Entry 6W6G (electron microscopy, 3.10 A resolution); this record covers chains B and N of the 7 polymer chains in the assembly.

Chain B:
Protein: Chaperone protein ClpB
From: Mycobacterium tuberculosis
UniProtKB: P9WPD0 (CLPB_MYCTO); numbering as in UniProt (aligned over 1-848)
Amino-acid sequence (848 residues; row label = number of the first residue in the row):
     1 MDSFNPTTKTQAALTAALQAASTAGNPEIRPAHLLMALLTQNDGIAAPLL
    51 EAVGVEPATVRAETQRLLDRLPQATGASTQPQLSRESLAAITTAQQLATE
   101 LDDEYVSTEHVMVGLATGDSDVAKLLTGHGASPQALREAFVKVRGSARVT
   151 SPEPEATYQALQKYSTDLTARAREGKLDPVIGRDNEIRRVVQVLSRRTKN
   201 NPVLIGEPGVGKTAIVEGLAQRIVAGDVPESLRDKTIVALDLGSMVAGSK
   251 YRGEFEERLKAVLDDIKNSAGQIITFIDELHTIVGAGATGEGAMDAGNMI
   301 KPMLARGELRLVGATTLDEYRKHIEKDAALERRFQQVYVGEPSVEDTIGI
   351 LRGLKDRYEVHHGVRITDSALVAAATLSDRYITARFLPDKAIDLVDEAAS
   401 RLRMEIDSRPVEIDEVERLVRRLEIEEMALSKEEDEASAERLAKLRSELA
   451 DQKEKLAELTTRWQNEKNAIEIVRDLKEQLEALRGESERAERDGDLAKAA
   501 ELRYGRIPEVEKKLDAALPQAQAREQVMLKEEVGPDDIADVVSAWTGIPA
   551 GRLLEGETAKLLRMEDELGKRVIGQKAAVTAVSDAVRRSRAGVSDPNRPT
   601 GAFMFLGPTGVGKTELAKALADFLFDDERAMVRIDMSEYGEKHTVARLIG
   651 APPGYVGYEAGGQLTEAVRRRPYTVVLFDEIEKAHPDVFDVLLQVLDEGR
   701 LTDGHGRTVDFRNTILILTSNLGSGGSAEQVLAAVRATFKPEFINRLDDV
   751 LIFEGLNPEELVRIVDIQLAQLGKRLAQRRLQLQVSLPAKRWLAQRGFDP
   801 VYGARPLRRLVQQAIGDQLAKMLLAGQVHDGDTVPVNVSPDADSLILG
Unresolved in the structure: 1-158, 289-294, 470-529, 846-848
Small-molecule neighbours:
  - ATP-gamma-S (AGS; phosphothiophosphoric acid-adenylate ester), molecule 1: P179, V180, I181, R183, P208, G209, V210, G211, K212, T213, A214, I350, L354, P388, D389, I392
  - ATP-gamma-S (AGS), molecule 2: A329, R332, R333
  - ATP-gamma-S (AGS), molecule 3: R571, V572, I573, P608, T609, G610, V611, G612, K613, T614, E615, E680, N721, L756, I764, Q768, A804, R805, R808
Swiss-Prot annotation at these positions:
  - binding site (ATP): G206 to T213, G607 to T614
What the authors report for this chain:
  - mutagenesis - L18R, S22R, L88R, T92R: unchanged catalytic activity (ATP hydrolysis)
  - mutagenesis - R365A, D368R, E434K, E436R: unchanged catalytic activity (ClpB ATPase activity)
  - mutagenesis - R422A: abolished catalytic activity on refold a protein substrate
  - mutagenesis - L18R, L88R, R365A, D368R, E436R, L496A, Y504A: abolished catalytic activity
  - mutagenesis - E434K: decreased catalytic activity on aggregated luciferase reactivation
  - mutagenesis - Q11R, T15R: abolished expression
  - mutagenesis - S22R, T92R: decreased catalytic activity on aggregate luciferase reactivation
  - mutagenesis - R503A: unchanged catalytic activity

Chain N:
Protein: Substrate
From: Mycobacterium tuberculosis
Amino-acid sequence (33 residues; row label = number of the first residue in the row; X marks 33 residues of unknown identity (built as UNK)):
     1 XXXXXXXXXXXXXXXXXXXXXXXXXXXXXXXXX
Unresolved in the structure: 27-33

Interface between chain B and chain N:
Chain B side of the interface, 7 residues: K250, Y251, R252, A288, G654, Y655, V656

Overview:
Chain B and chain N make no direct contact in this assembly. Chain B binds 3 copies of ATP-gamma-S. From the
paper: L18R, L88R and R365A of chain B, among others, abolish catalytic activity; Q11R and T15R of chain B
abolish expression; 14 substitutions were tested in all.
Chain B is Chaperone protein ClpB and chain N is Substrate, both from Mycobacterium tuberculosis; the
structure, The Mycobacterium tuberculosis ClpB disaggregase hexamer structure in conformation I in the
presence of DnaK chaperone ..., was determined by electron microscopy, deposited together with 6W6H, 6W6I and
6W6J.
